Entry 8JOQ (X-ray diffraction, 1.80 A resolution); this record covers chains A and B.

# Chain A
Name: Serine/threonine-protein kinase PLK1
From: Homo sapiens
Notes: EC 2.7.11.21; fragment: polo-box domain
Reference sequence: P53350 (PLK1_HUMAN); numbering as in UniProt (aligned over 371-594)
Chain sequence (226 residues; row label = number of the first residue in the row):
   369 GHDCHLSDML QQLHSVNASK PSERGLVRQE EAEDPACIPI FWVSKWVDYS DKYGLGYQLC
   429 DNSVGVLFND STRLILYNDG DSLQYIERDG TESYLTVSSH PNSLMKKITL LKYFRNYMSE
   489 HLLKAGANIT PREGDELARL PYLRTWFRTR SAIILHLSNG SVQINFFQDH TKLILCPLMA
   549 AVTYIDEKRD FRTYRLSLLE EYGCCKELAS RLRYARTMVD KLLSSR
Disordered / not traced: 369-372, 502-505
Differences from the reference sequence: expression tag (369-370)
Curated features (UniProtKB/Swiss-Prot):
  - region: Ala493 to Arg507 (Linker), His538 to Lys540 (Important for interaction with phosphorylated proteins)
  - modified residue: Ser375 (Phosphoserine), Ser450 (Phosphoserine), Thr498 (Phosphothreonine)
  - cross-link: Lys492 (Glycyl lysine isopeptide (Lys-Gly) (interchain with G-Cter in ubiquitin))
  - mutagenesis: Trp414 (W414F: Abolishes interaction with CDC25C and reduces centrosomal localization; W414F: No effect on centrosomal localization, nor on S-phase progression; when asscociated with A-427 ...), Val415 (V415A: Loss of centrosomal localization and of S-phase progression; when associated with A- 414 and A-427), Leu427 (L427A: No effect on centrosomal localization, nor on S-phase progression; when associated with A-414. Loss of centrosomal localization and of S-phase progression; when associated with A- 414 and A-415), Lys492 (K492R: Severe mitotic defects leading to prometaphase delay. Increased localization at kinetochores leading to increased levels of phosphorylated BUBR1), His538 (H538A: In pincer mutant; loss of centrosomal location and decreased interaction with phosphorylated CDC25C and BUB1; when associated with M-540), Lys540 (K540M: In pincer mutant; loss of centrosomal location and decreased interaction with phosphorylated CDC25C and BUB1; when associated with A-538)

# Chain B
Name: HPV18 L2 peptide
Reference sequence: P06793 (VL2_HPV18); residues 209-215 here = UniProt positions 209-215
Chain sequence (7 residues; row label = number of the first residue in the row):
   209 PISSTPL
Modified / non-standard residues: Thr213 (phosphothreonine; TPO)

# Interface between chain A and chain B
Contacting residue pairs (22):
  Lys413(A) - Ser212(B)
  Trp414(A) - Pro209(B)
  Trp414(A) - Ile210(B)
  Trp414(A) - Ser211(B)
  Trp414(A) - Ser212(B)  hydrogen bond (backbone-backbone)
  Val415(A) - Ile210(B)
  Asp416(A) - Ile210(B)  hydrogen bond (backbone-backbone)
  Tyr417(A) - Ile210(B)  hydrophobic
  Tyr485(A) - Ser211(B)
  His489(A) - Pro214(B)
  His489(A) - Leu215(B)  hydrogen bond (backbone-backbone)
  Leu490(A) - Ser211(B)
  Leu490(A) - Ser212(B)
  Leu490(A) - Thr213(B)
  Leu490(A) - Leu215(B)
  Leu491(A) - Thr213(B)  hydrogen bond (backbone-backbone)
  Leu491(A) - Leu215(B)
  Arg516(A) - Pro209(B)  hydrogen bond (side chain-backbone)
  Arg516(A) - Ile210(B)
  Phe535(A) - Pro209(B)
  His538(A) - Thr213(B)
  Lys540(A) - Thr213(B)
Also at the interface, not in a pair above, chain A (16 interface residues in all): Glu488, Asn533, Phe534

# Summary
The interface between chain A and chain B involves 16 residues on one side and 7 on the other; the contacts
include 5 hydrogen bonds. Polar contacts include Arg516(A)-Pro209(B), Trp414(A)-Ser212(B) and
Asp416(A)-Ile210(B). UniProt lists 6 mutagenesis sites on chain A.
Here chain A is Serine/threonine-protein kinase PLK1 (Homo sapiens) and chain B is HPV18 L2 peptide. Entry
8JOQ (Plk1 polo-box domain bound to HPV18 L2 residues 209-215 with pThr213) was determined by X-ray
diffraction, deposited together with 8JOY.
